PDB entry 3N2X | X-ray diffraction, 2.20 A resolution | chains C and D of the 4 polymer chains in the assembly

== Chain C (and D) ==
Name: Uncharacterized protein yagE
From: Escherichia coli
Notes: chain D of this document is another copy of the same molecule, construct and numbering; everything in this record applies to it too
UniProt: P75682 (YAGE_ECOLI); residue numbers follow UniProt; this construct covers 12-309
Amino-acid sequence (298 residues; each row starts with the number of its first residue):
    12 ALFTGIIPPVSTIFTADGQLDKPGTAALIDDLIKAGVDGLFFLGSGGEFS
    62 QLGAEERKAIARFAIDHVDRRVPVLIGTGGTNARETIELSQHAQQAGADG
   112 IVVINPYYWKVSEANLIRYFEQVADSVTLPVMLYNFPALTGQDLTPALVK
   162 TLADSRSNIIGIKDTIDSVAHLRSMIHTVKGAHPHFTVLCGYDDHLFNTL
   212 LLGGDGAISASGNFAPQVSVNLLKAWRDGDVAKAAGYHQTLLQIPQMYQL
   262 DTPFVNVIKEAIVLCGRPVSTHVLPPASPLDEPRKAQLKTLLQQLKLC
Modified positions: K174 (nz-(1-carboxyethyl)-lysine; KPI)

== How chain C and chain D interact ==
Pairs across the interface (80; chain C residue first):
  S56(C) - Y119(D)  hydrogen bond
  F60(C) - Y119(D)  hydrophobic
  S61(C) - T92(D)  hydrogen bond (backbone-side chain)
  S61(C) - N93(D)  hydrogen bond (backbone-backbone)
  S61(C) - Y119(D)
  Q62(C) - T92(D)
  Q62(C) - N93(D)  hydrogen bond (backbone-side chain)
  Q62(C) - R95(D)  hydrogen bond (backbone-side chain)
  L63(C) - N93(D)
  L63(C) - R95(D)
  G64(C) - N93(D)
  E67(C) - R95(D)  salt bridge
  T92(C) - S61(D)  hydrogen bond (side chain-backbone)
  T92(C) - Q62(D)
  T92(C) - P287(D)
  N93(C) - S61(D)  hydrogen bond (backbone-backbone)
  N93(C) - Q62(D)  hydrogen bond (side chain-backbone)
  N93(C) - L63(D)
  N93(C) - G64(D)
  A94(C) - P286(D)
  A94(C) - P287(D)
  R95(C) - Q62(D)  hydrogen bond (side chain-backbone)
  R95(C) - L63(D)
  R95(C) - E67(D)  salt bridge
  R95(C) - L285(D)
  R95(C) - P286(D)
  I115(C) - Y119(D)
  P117(C) - P287(D)  hydrophobic
  Y118(C) - Y118(D)
  Y118(C) - Y119(D)  hydrophobic
  Y118(C) - L150(D)
  Y119(C) - S56(D)  hydrogen bond
  Y119(C) - F60(D)  hydrophobic
  Y119(C) - S61(D)
  Y119(C) - I115(D)
  Y119(C) - Y118(D)  hydrophobic
  Y119(C) - F147(D)
  Y119(C) - L150(D)  hydrophobic
  W120(C) - L150(D)  hydrophobic
  W120(C) - P264(D)  hydrophobic
  W120(C) - F265(D)  hydrophobic
  K121(C) - A149(D)
  K121(C) - L150(D)  hydrogen bond (side chain-backbone)
  K121(C) - T263(D)
  V122(C) - T263(D)
  V122(C) - P264(D)
  V122(C) - P287(D)  hydrophobic
  S123(C) - D262(D)
  S123(C) - T263(D)  hydrogen bond (backbone-backbone)
  N126(C) - D262(D)
  N126(C) - T263(D)  hydrogen bond (side chain-backbone)
  N126(C) - P264(D)
  N126(C) - P287(D)
  N126(C) - S289(D)  hydrogen bond
  R129(C) - S289(D)  hydrogen bond
  F147(C) - Y119(D)
  A149(C) - K121(D)
  L150(C) - Y118(D)
  L150(C) - Y119(D)  hydrophobic
  L150(C) - W120(D)  hydrophobic
  L150(C) - K121(D)  hydrogen bond (backbone-side chain)
  D262(C) - N126(D)
  T263(C) - K121(D)
  T263(C) - V122(D)
  T263(C) - S123(D)  hydrogen bond (backbone-backbone)
  T263(C) - N126(D)  hydrogen bond (backbone-side chain)
  P264(C) - W120(D)  hydrophobic
  P264(C) - V122(D)
  P264(C) - N126(D)
  F265(C) - W120(D)  hydrophobic
  L285(C) - R95(D)
  P286(C) - A94(D)
  P286(C) - R95(D)
  P287(C) - T92(D)
  P287(C) - A94(D)
  P287(C) - P117(D)  hydrophobic
  P287(C) - V122(D)  hydrophobic
  P287(C) - N126(D)
  S289(C) - N126(D)  hydrogen bond
  S289(C) - R129(D)  hydrogen bond
Other interface residues (no listed pair), chain C (38 interface residues in all): G29, E96, Y130, Y145, V266, A288
Other interface residues (no listed pair), chain D (36 interface residues in all): E96, Y130, Y145, A288

== In short ==
Chain C and chain D form an interface of 38 and 36 residues respectively; the contacts include 20 hydrogen
bonds and 2 salt bridges. Polar pairs include E67(C)-R95(D), S56(C)-Y119(D) and S61(C)-T92(D).
Both chains are Uncharacterized protein yagE (Escherichia coli). Entry 3N2X (Crystal structure of YagE, a
prophage protein belonging to the dihydrodipicolinic acid synthase family from E. ...) was determined by X-ray
diffraction together with 3NEV from the same study.
